2DF5 - chains B and C of the 4 polymer chains in the assembly; structure by X-ray diffraction, 2.30 A resolution.

Chain B (and C):
Name: Pyrrolidone-carboxylate peptidase
Source organism: Pyrococcus furiosus
Notes: EC 3.4.19.3; engineered mutation(s): chameleon sequece; chain C of this document is another copy of the same molecule, construct and numbering; everything in this record applies to it too
Reference sequence: O73944 (PCP_PYRFU); numbering as in UniProt (aligned over 1-204)
Amino-acid sequence (213 residues; each row starts with the number of its first residue):
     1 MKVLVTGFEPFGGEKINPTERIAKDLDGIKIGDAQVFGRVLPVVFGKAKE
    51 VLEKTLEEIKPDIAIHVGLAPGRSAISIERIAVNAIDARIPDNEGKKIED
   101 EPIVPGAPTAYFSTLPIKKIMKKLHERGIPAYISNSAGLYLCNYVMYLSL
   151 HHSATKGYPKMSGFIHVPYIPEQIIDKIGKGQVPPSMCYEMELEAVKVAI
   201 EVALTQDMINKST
UniProt features mapped onto this chain:
  - active site: E79, C142, H166

How chain B and chain C interact:
Residue-residue contacts - 6 pairs, chain B then chain C:
  R89(B) - I178(C)
  R89(B) - G179(C)  hydrogen bond (side chain-backbone)
  R89(B) - K180(C)  hydrogen bond (side chain-backbone)
  R89(B) - G181(C)
  G179(B) - R89(C)
  K180(B) - R89(C)
Also at the interface, not in a pair above, chain B (4 interface residues in all): I90

Overview:
4 residues of chain B face 5 of chain C across their interface, with 2 hydrogen bonds. Polar contacts include
R89(B)-G179(C) and R89(B)-K180(C). UniProt lists 3 active-site residues on chain B.
Chain B and chain C are both Pyrrolidone-carboxylate peptidase (Pyrococcus furiosus); the structure, Crystal
Structure of Pf-PCP(1-204)-C, was determined by X-ray diffraction together with 2DFE, 2DFF, 2DFH and 2DFI from
the same study.
